Entry 5KLS (X-ray diffraction, 3.30 A resolution); this record covers chains A and C of the 4 polymer chains in the assembly.

# Chain A (and C)
Protein: Ion transport protein
Organism: Arcobacter butzleri (strain RM4018)
Notes: chain C of this document is another copy of the same molecule, construct and numbering; everything in this record applies to it too
Reference sequence: A8EVM5 (A8EVM5_ARCB4); residues 1001-1267 here correspond to UniProt positions 1-267 (UniProt number = residue number - 1000)
Chain sequence (285 residues; row label = number of the first residue in the row):
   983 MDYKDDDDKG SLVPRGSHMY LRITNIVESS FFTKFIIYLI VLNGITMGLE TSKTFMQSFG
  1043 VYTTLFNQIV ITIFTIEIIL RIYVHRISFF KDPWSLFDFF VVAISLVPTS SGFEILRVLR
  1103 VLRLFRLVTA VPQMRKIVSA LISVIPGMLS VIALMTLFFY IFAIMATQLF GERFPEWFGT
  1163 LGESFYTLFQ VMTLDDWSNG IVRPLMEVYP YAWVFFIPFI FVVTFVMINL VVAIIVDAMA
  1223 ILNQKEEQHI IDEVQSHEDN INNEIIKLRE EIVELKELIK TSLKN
Not modelled in the structure: 983-1000, 1220-1267
Differences from the reference sequence: initiating methionine (983); expression tag (984-1000); conflict D1177 (Glu177 in A8EVM5), D1178 (Ser178 in A8EVM5), N1181 (Met181 in A8EVM5)
Small-molecule neighbours:
  - 1,2-dimyristoyl-rac-glycero-3-phosphocholine (MC3), molecule 1: T1033, S1034, K1035, T1036
  - 1,2-dimyristoyl-rac-glycero-3-phosphocholine (MC3), molecule 2: M1137, T1138, F1141, T1162, G1164, F1167, Y1168, F1171
  - 1,2-dimyristoyl-rac-glycero-3-phosphocholine (MC3), molecule 3: L1151, F1152, Y1191, Y1193, A1194
  - 1,2-dimyristoyl-rac-glycero-3-phosphocholine (MC3), molecule 4: F1171, M1174, T1175, M1209
  - 1,2-dimyristoyl-rac-glycero-3-phosphocholine (MC3), molecule 5: P1192, W1195, I1199, F1203
Reported in the primary citation:
  - mutagenesis - W1195Y (Kd 508 nM): decreased binding to nimodipine

# Interface between chain A and chain C
Residue-residue contacts (54; chain A residue first):
  G1026(A) - Y1142(C)  hydrogen bond (backbone-side chain)
  I1027(A) - Y1142(C)
  M1029(A) - I1146(C)
  G1030(A) - Y1142(C)  hydrogen bond (backbone-side chain)
  G1030(A) - I1146(C)
  T1033(A) - I1146(C)
  T1033(A) - L1163(C)
  I1097(A) - L1151(C)  hydrophobic
  V1100(A) - M1147(C)
  V1100(A) - Q1150(C)
  V1103(A) - I1143(C)  hydrophobic
  V1103(A) - M1147(C)  hydrophobic
  L1106(A) - L1139(C)
  L1106(A) - I1143(C)  hydrophobic
  F1107(A) - L1139(C)  hydrophobic
  F1107(A) - F1140(C)  hydrophobic
  F1107(A) - I1143(C)  hydrophobic
  V1110(A) - L1136(C)  hydrophobic
  V1110(A) - L1139(C)  hydrophobic
  M1116(A) - L1136(C)  hydrophobic
  I1119(A) - S1132(C)
  I1119(A) - L1136(C)  hydrophobic
  L1123(A) - L1136(C)  hydrophobic
  L1123(A) - F1207(C)
  V1126(A) - F1207(C)  hydrophobic
  V1126(A) - N1211(C)
  I1127(A) - F1207(C)  hydrophobic
  M1130(A) - F1207(C)  hydrophobic
  W1159(A) - R1185(C)
  Y1168(A) - W1179(C)
  Y1168(A) - S1180(C)  hydrogen bond
  Y1168(A) - V1184(C)
  Y1168(A) - R1185(C)
  Y1168(A) - M1188(C)
  T1169(A) - R1185(C)  hydrogen bond
  F1171(A) - W1179(C)  hydrophobic
  F1171(A) - I1199(C)  hydrophobic
  F1171(A) - I1202(C)  hydrophobic
  Q1172(A) - S1180(C)  hydrogen bond
  Q1172(A) - N1181(C)  hydrogen bond
  Q1172(A) - R1185(C)  hydrogen bond
  T1175(A) - W1179(C)  hydrogen bond
  D1177(A) - L1176(C)
  D1177(A) - D1178(C)  hydrogen bond (side chain-backbone)
  D1177(A) - W1179(C)  hydrogen bond (side chain-backbone)
  D1177(A) - S1180(C)  hydrogen bond (side chain-backbone)
  D1177(A) - N1181(C)
  D1178(A) - D1178(C)
  D1178(A) - N1181(C)  hydrogen bond
  G1182(A) - N1181(C)
  I1216(A) - V1214(C)  hydrophobic
  I1217(A) - I1217(C)  hydrophobic
  I1217(A) - V1218(C)
  D1219(A) - V1218(C)
Other interface residues (no listed pair), chain A (36 interface residues in all): R1099, L1101, L1104, L1109, E1158, I1183, V1213
Other interface residues (no listed pair), chain C (32 interface residues in all): V1133, F1144, T1149, D1177, V1208, I1210

# Overview
The interface between chain A and chain C involves 36 residues on one side and 32 on the other, with 12
hydrogen bonds. Among the polar pairs are G1026(A)-Y1142(C), G1030(A)-Y1142(C) and Y1168(A)-S1180(C). Ligands
of chain A: 5 copies of 1,2-dimyristoyl-rac-glycero-3-phosphocholine. The paper reports that W1195Y of chain A
reduces binding to nimodipine.
Both chains are Ion transport protein (Arcobacter butzleri (strain RM4018)). Entry 5KLS (Structure of CavAb in
complex with Br-dihydropyridine derivative UK-59811) was determined by X-ray diffraction, deposited together
with 5KLB, 5KLG, 5KMD, 5KMF and 5KMH.
